9EIL - chains A and I of the 11 polymer chains in the assembly; structure by electron microscopy, 3.20 A resolution.

Chain A:
Molecule: Histone H3.2
Organism: Xenopus laevis
Reference sequence: P84233 (H32_XENLA); the construct has insertions or renumbered stretches relative to UniProt, so the offset changes along the chain: 19-28 = UniProt 2-11; 39-135 = UniProt 40-136
Amino-acid sequence (135 residues; each row starts with the number of its first residue; note: 10 numbers in that range are skipped by the numbering (no residue carries them; nothing is unmodelled there); a row labelled like 28A-28Z holds insertion residues (28A, then the next letters in order)):
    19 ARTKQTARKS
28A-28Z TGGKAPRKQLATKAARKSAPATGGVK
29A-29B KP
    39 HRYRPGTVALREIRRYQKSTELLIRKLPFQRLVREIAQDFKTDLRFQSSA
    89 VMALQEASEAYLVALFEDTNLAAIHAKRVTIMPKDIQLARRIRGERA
Disordered / not traced: 19-24, 28A-28Z, 29A-29B, 135
Differences from the reference sequence: engineered mutation Ala102 (Gly103 in P84233), Ala110 (Cys111 in P84233)
Covalently attached groups: compound ZSL linked to Lys27
UniProt features mapped onto this chain:
  - modified residue: Arg20 (Asymmetric dimethylarginine), Thr21 (Phosphothreonine), Lys22 (Allysine), Gln23 (5-glutamyl dopamine), Thr24 (Phosphothreonine), Arg26 (Citrulline), Lys27 (N6,N6,N6-trimethyllysine), Ser28 (ADP-ribosylserine), Thr28A (Phosphothreonine), Lys28D (N6-(2-hydroxyisobutyryl)lysine), Arg28G (Asymmetric dimethylarginine), Lys28H (N6-(2-hydroxyisobutyryl)lysine), Lys28M (N6-(2-hydroxyisobutyryl)lysine), Arg28P (Citrulline), Lys28Q (N6,N6,N6-trimethyllysine), Ser28R (ADP-ribosylserine), Lys28Z (N6,N6,N6-trimethyllysine), Lys29A (N6-methyllysine), Tyr41 (Phosphotyrosine), Lys56 (N6,N6,N6-trimethyllysine) and 8 more in UniProt

Chain I:
Molecule: 185-nt DNA strand
Sequence (185 nucleotides; each row starts with the number of its first residue; numbers below 1 keep their minus sign (DA-92 is residue -92)):
   -92 ATCGCTGTTCAATACATGCACAGGATGTATATATCTGACACGTGCCTGGA
   -42 GACTAGGGAGTAATCCCCTTGGCGGTTAAAACGCGGGGGACAGCGCGTAC
     8 GTGCGTTTAAGCGGTGCTAGAGCTGTCTACGACCAATTGAGCGGCCTCGG
    58 CACCGGGATTCTCCAGGGCGGCCGCGTATAGGGAT
Disordered / not traced: -92 to -69, 73-92

How chain A and chain I interact:
Residue-residue contacts (18; chain A residue first):
  Arg40(A) - DG10(I)  sugar contact
  Tyr41(A) - DG10(I)  phosphate contact
  Pro43(A) - DT9(I)  sugar contact
  Gly44(A) - DG8(I)  phosphate contact
  Gly44(A) - DT9(I)  hydrogen bond to the phosphate
  Thr45(A) - DT9(I)  phosphate contact
  Val46(A) - DT9(I)  hydrogen bond to the phosphate
  Val46(A) - DG10(I)  phosphate contact
  Ala47(A) - DT9(I)  hydrogen bond to the phosphate
  Arg63(A) - DA17(I)  phosphate contact
  Arg63(A) - DG18(I)  salt bridge to the phosphate
  Lys64(A) - DG18(I)  salt bridge to the phosphate
  Leu65(A) - DA17(I)  phosphate contact
  Leu65(A) - DG18(I)  hydrogen bond to the phosphate
  Pro66(A) - DA17(I)  sugar contact
  Arg69(A) - DA17(I)  salt bridge to the phosphate
  Arg83(A) - DA26(I)  sugar contact
  Arg83(A) - DG27(I)  sugar contact

Summary:
13 residues of chain A face 7 of chain I across their interface; the contacts include 4 hydrogen bonds and 3
salt bridges. Among the polar pairs are Gly44(A)-DT9(I), Val46(A)-DT9(I) and Ala47(A)-DT9(I). Compound ZSL is
covalently linked to Lys27(A).
Chain A is Histone H3.2 (Xenopus laevis) and chain I is a 185-nt DNA strand; the structure, SIRT6 bound to an
H3K27Ac nucleosome, was determined by electron microscopy.
